2BWR - chain A; structure by X-ray diffraction, 1.50 A resolution.

Chain A:
Name: Psathyrella velutina lectin
From: Psathyrella velutina
Chain sequence (401 residues; numbered 1 to 401; the number before each row is that of its first residue):
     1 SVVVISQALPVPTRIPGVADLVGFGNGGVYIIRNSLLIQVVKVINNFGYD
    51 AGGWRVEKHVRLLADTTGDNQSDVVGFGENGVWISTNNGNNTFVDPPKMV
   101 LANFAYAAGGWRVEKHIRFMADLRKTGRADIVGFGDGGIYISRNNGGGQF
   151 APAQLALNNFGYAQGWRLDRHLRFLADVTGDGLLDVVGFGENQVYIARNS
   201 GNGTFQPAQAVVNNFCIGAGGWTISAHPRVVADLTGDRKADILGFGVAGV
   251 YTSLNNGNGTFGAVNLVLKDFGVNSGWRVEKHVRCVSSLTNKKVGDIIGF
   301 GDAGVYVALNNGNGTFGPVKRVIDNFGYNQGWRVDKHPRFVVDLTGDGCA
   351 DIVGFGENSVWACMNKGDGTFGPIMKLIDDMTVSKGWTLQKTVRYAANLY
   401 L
Metal / ion sites: Ca2+ site 1: Asp-177, Thr-179, Asp-181, Leu-183, Asp-185; Ca2+ site 2: Asp-343, Thr-345, Asp-347, Cys-349, Asp-351

Summary:
The Ca2+ site 1 is built by Asp-177, Thr-179, Asp-181, Leu-183 and Asp-185. Asp-343, Thr-345, Asp-347, Cys-349
and Asp-351 coordinate Ca2+ site 2.
Chain A is Psathyrella velutina lectin (Psathyrella velutina); the structure, Crystal Structure of Psathyrella
Velutina Lectin at 1.5A Resolution, was determined by X-ray diffraction, deposited together with 2BWM, 2C25
and 2C4D.
